Entry 7VVC (X-ray diffraction, 1.82 A resolution); this record covers chain A.

[Chain A]
Molecule: Leaf-branch compost cutinase
Organism: Unknown prokaryotic organism
Notes: EC 3.1.1.74, 3.1.1.101
Reference sequence: G9BY57 (PETH_UNKP); residues 36-293 here = UniProt positions 36-293
Chain sequence (270 residues; each row starts with the number of its first residue):
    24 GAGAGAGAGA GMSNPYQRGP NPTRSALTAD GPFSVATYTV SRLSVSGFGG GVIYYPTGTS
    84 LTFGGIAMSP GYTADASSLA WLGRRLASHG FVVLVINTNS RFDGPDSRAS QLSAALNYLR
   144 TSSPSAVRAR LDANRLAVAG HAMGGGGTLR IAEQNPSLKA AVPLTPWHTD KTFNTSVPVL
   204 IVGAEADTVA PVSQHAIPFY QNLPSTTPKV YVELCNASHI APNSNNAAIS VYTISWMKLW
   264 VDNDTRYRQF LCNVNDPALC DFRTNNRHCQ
Disordered / not traced: 24-35
Differences from the reference sequence: expression tag (24-35); conflict Gly127 (Tyr in G9BY57), Ala165 (Ser in G9BY57), Cys238 (Asp in G9BY57), Ile243 (Phe in G9BY57), Cys283 (Ser in G9BY57)
Cystine bridges: Cys238-Cys283, Cys275-Cys292
Bound ions: Ca2+: Asp193, Thr195

[In short]
Asp193 and Thr195 coordinate Ca2+.
Chain A is Leaf-branch compost cutinase (Unknown prokaryotic organism); the structure, Crystal structure of
inactive mutant of leaf-branch compost cutinase variant, was determined by X-ray diffraction together with
7VVE, 7W1N, 7W44 and 7W45 from the same study.
